5ME0 - chains A and O of the 26 polymer chains in the assembly; structure by electron microscopy, 13.50 A resolution (very low resolution: no residue pairs are listed; an interface is given only as per-side residue counts).

== Chain A ==
Molecule: 16S ribosomal RNA
Organism: Escherichia coli K-12
Sequence (1534 nucleotides; row label = number of the first residue in the row):
     1 AAAUUGAAGAGUUUGAUCAUGGCUCAGAUUGAACGCUGGCGGCAGGCCUA
    51 ACACAUGCAAGUCGAACGGUAACAGGAAGAAGCUUGCUUCUUUGCUGACG
   101 AGUGGCGGACGGGUGAGUAAUGUCUGGGAAACUGCCUGAUGGAGGGGGAU
   151 AACUACUGGAAACGGUAGCUAAUACCGCAUAACGUCGCAAGACCAAAGAG
   201 GGGGACCUUCGGGCCUCUUGCCAUCGGAUGUGCCCAGAUGGGAUUAGCUA
   251 GUAGGUGGGGUAACGGCUCACCUAGGCGACGAUCCCUAGCUGGUCUGAGA
   301 GGAUGACCAGCCACACUGGAACUGAGACACGGUCCAGACUCCUACGGGAG
   351 GCAGCAGUGGGGAAUAUUGCACAAUGGGCGCAAGCCUGAUGCAGCCAUGC
   401 CGCGUGUAUGAAGAAGGCCUUCGGGUUGUAAAGUACUUUCAGCGGGGAGG
   451 AAGGGAGUAAAGUUAAUACCUUUGCUCAUUGACGUUACCCGCAGAAGAAG
   501 CACCGGCUAACUCCGUGCCAGCAGCCXCGGUAAUACGGAGGGUGCAAGCG
   551 UUAAUCGGAAUUACUGGGCGUAAAGCGCACGCAGGCGGUUUGUUAAGUCA
   601 GAUGUGAAAUCCCCGGGCUCAACCUGGGAACUGCAUCUGAUACUGGCAAG
   651 CUUGAGUCUCGUAGAGGGGGGUAGAAUUCCAGGUGUAGCGGUGAAAUGCG
   701 UAGAGAUCUGGAGGAAUACCGGUGGCGAAGGCGGCCCCCUGGACGAAGAC
   751 UGACGCUCAGGUGCGAAAGCGUGGGGAGCAAACAGGAUUAGAUACCCUGG
   801 UAGUCCACGCCGUAAACGAUGUCGACUUGGAGGUUGUGCCCUUGAGGCGU
   851 GGCUUCCGGAGCUAACGCGUUAAGUCGACCGCCUGGGGAGUACGGCCGCA
   901 AGGUUAAAACUCAAAUGAAUUGACGGGGGCCCGCACAAGCGGUGGAGCAU
   951 GUGGUUUAAUUCGAUGXAACGCGAAGAACCUUACCUGGUCUUGACAUCCA
  1001 CGGAAGUUUUCAGAGAUGAGAAUGUGCCUUCGGGAACCGUGAGACAGGUG
  1051 CUGCAUGGCUGUCGUCAGCUCGUGUUGUGAAAUGUUGGGUUAAGUCCCGC
  1101 AACGAGCGCAACCCUUAUCCUUUGUUGCCAGCGGUCCGGCCGGGAACUCA
  1151 AAGGAGACUGCCAGUGAUAAACUGGAGGAAGGUGGGGAUGACGUCAAGUC
  1201 AUCAUGGCCCUUACGACCAGGGCUACACACGUGCUACAAUGGCGCAUACA
  1251 AAGAGAAGCGACCUCGCGAGAGCAAGCGGACCUCAUAAAGUGCGUCGUAG
  1301 UCCGGAUUGGAGUCUGCAACUCGACUCCAUGAAGUCGGAAUCGCUAGUAA
  1351 UCGUGGAUCAGAAUGCCACGGUGAAUACGUUCCCGGGCCUUGUACACACC
  1401 GCCCGUXACACCAUGGGAGUGGGUUGCAAAAGAAGUAGGUAGCUUAACCU
  1451 UCGGGAGGGCGCUUACCACUUUGUGAUUCAUGACUGGGGUGAAGUCGUAA
  1501 CAAGGUAACCGUAGGGGAACCUGCGGUUGGAUCA
Modified positions: PSU (pseudouridine-5'-monophosphate) at position 516, G7M (N7-methyl-guanosine-5'-monophosphate) at position 527, 2MG (2N-methylguanosine-5'-monophosphate) at position 966, 5MC (5-methylcytidine-5'-monophosphate) at position 967, 2MG (2N-methylguanosine-5'-monophosphate) at position 1207, 4OC (4n,o2'-methylcytidine-5'-monophosphate) at position 1402, 5MC (5-methylcytidine-5'-monophosphate) at position 1407, UR3 (3-methyluridine-5'-monophoshate) at position 1498, 2MG (2N-methylguanosine-5'-monophosphate) at position 1516, MA6 (6N-dimethyladenosine-5'-monophoshate) at position 1518, MA6 (6N-dimethyladenosine-5'-monophoshate) at position 1519
From the paper describing this entry:
  - conformationally variable residues (domain motion): G1338, A1339

== Chain O ==
Protein: 30S ribosomal protein S15
Organism: Escherichia coli K-12
UniProtKB: P0ADZ4 (RS15_ECOLI); residue numbers follow UniProt; this construct covers 1-89
Sequence (89 residues; each row starts with the number of its first residue):
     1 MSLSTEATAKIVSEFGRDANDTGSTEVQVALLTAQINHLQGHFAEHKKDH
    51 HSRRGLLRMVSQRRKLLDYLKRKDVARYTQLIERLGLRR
Not modelled in the structure: 1

== Interface between chain A and chain O ==
At this resolution (14 A) residue pairs are not listed: 32 residues of chain A and 32 of chain O lie at the interface.

== In short ==
Chain A and chain O each contribute 32 residues to their interface. From the paper: conformational variability
at G1338(A) and A1339(A).
Chain A is 16S ribosomal RNA and chain O is 30S ribosomal protein S15, both from Escherichia coli K-12; the
structure, Structure of the 30S Pre-Initiation Complex 1 (30S IC-1) Stalled by GE81112, was determined by
electron microscopy together with 5ME1 from the same study.
